4LXS - chains A and K of the 3 polymer chains in the assembly; structure by X-ray diffraction, 3.30 A resolution.

[Chain A]
Name: Protein toll
From: Drosophila melanogaster
UniProt: P08953 (TOLL_DROME); residue numbers follow UniProt; this construct covers 28-802
Sequence (783 residues; numbered 28 to 810; the number before each row is that of its first residue):
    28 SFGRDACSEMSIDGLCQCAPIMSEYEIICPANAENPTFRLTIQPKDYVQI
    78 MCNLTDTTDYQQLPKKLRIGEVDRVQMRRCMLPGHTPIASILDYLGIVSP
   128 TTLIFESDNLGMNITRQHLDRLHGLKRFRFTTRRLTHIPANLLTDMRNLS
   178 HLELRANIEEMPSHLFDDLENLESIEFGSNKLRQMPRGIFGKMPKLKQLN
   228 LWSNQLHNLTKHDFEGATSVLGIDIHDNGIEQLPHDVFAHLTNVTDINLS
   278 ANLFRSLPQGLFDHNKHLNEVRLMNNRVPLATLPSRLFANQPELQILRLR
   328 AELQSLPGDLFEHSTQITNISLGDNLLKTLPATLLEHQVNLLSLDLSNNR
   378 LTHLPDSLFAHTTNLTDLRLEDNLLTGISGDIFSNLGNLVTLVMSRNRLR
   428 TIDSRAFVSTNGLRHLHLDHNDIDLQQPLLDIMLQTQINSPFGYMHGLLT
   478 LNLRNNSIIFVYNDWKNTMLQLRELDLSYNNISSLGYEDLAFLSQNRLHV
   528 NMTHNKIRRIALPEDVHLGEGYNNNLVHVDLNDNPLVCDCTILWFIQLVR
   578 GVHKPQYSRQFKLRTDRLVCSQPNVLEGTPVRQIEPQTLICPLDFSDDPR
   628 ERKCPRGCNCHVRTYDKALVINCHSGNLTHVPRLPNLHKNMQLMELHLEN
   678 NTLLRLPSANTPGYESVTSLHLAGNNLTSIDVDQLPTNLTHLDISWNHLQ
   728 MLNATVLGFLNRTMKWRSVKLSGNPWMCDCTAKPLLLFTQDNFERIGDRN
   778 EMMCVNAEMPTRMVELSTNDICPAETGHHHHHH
Not modelled in the structure: 37-39, 544-552, 622-629, 739-742, 785-786, 801-810
Cystine bridges: Cys34-Cys45, Cys43-Cys56, Cys79-Cys107, Cys565-Cys597, Cys567-Cys618, Cys631-Cys637, Cys635-Cys650, Cys755-Cys781, Cys757-Cys799
Covalently attached groups: N-acetylglucosamine (NAG) linked to Asn80, Asn140, Asn175, Asn235, Asn270, Asn391, Asn482, Asn508, Asn654, Asn703; glycan linked to Asn346, Asn528
Sequence notes: expression tag (803-810)
UniProt features mapped onto this chain:
  - glycosylation (N-linked (GlcNAc...) asparagine): Asn80, Asn140, Asn175, Asn235, Asn270, Asn275, Asn346, Asn391, Asn482, Asn508, Asn528, Asn654, Asn677, Asn703, Asn715, Asn730, Asn738
  - natural variant: Glu98 (E98G: In strain: MelZim6), Gly218 (G218S: In strain: MelZim7), Thr245 (T245S: In strain: MelZim3), Thr390 (T390I: In strain: MelZim3 and MelZim7), Gly414 (G414A: In strain: MelZim3), Val435 (V435L: In strain: MelZim8), Met460 (M460T: In strain: MelZim6), Tyr471 (Y471D: In strain: MelZim1, MelZim4 and 2 more), Ile486 (I486R: In strain: MelZim6), Gly513 (G513R: In strain: MelZim1, MelZim5 and 1 more), Ala538 (A538E: In strain: MelZim1, MelZim5 and 1 more), His544 (H544Y: In strain: MelZim1, MelZim5 and 1 more), 7 further natural variant entries in UniProt
  - mutagenesis: Arg154 (R154A: No change in signaling capacity), Lys208 (K208E: 25% decrease in signaling capacity), Arg432 (R432A: 33% decrease in signaling capacity)
From the paper describing this entry:
  - post-translational modification sites: Asn80, Asn140, Asn175, Asn235, Asn270, Asn346, Asn391, Asn482, Asn508, Asn528, Asn654, Asn703, Asn715
  - mutagenesis - Q464*, Q614*, Q669*, W723*, W753*, C755Y, C781Y, C799Y: increased signaling (citing earlier work)

[Chain K]
Name: Protein spaetzle C-106
From: Drosophila melanogaster
UniProt: P48607 (SPZ_DROME); residues 1-106 here correspond to UniProt positions 221-326 (UniProt number = residue number + 220)
Sequence (114 residues; numbered 1 to 114; the number before each row is that of its first residue):
     1 VGGSDERFLCRSIRKLVYPKKGLRADDTWQLIVNNDEYKQAIQIEECEGA
    51 DQPCDFAANFPQSYNPICKQHYTQQTLASIKSDGELDVVQNSFKIPSCCK
   101 CALKTGLEHHHHHH
Not modelled in the structure: 17-38, 74-93, 108-114
Cystine bridges: Cys10-Cys68, Cys47-Cys99, Cys54-Cys101
Sequence notes: expression tag (107-114)

[How chain A and chain K interact]
Pairs across the interface (40):
  Ile48(A) - Leu16(K)  hydrophobic
  Ile48(A) - Gln43(K)
  Met49(A) - Gln43(K)
  Glu53(A) - Arg14(K)
  Glu53(A) - Lys15(K)
  Glu53(A) - Leu16(K)
  Arg66(A) - Lys15(K)
  Met78(A) - Ile13(K)  hydrophobic
  Arg101(A) - Asp5(K)  salt bridge
  Arg105(A) - Arg11(K)
  Arg105(A) - Ser12(K)  hydrogen bond (side chain-backbone)
  Arg105(A) - Glu48(K)  salt bridge
  Arg106(A) - Glu48(K)
  Thr128(A) - Gly3(K)
  Thr129(A) - Gly3(K)
  Ile131(A) - Asp5(K)
  Glu133(A) - Arg11(K)  salt bridge
  Arg154(A) - Gly3(K)
  Arg154(A) - Asp5(K)  salt bridge
  Arg156(A) - Arg7(K)
  Arg160(A) - Arg11(K)
  Glu180(A) - Arg7(K)  salt bridge
  Arg182(A) - Arg7(K)
  Arg182(A) - Asp55(K)  salt bridge
  Trp229(A) - Phe56(K)  hydrophobic
  Ser230(A) - Ala58(K)
  His253(A) - Ala58(K)
  Asp254(A) - Ala58(K)
  Asn275(A) - Asn59(K)
  Ser277(A) - Asn59(K)
  Ala278(A) - Ala58(K)
  Met301(A) - Asn59(K)
  Asn302(A) - Asn59(K)  hydrogen bond (side chain-backbone)
  Asn302(A) - Phe60(K)
  Asn302(A) - Pro61(K)
  Arg304(A) - Ala58(K)  hydrogen bond (side chain-backbone)
  Arg304(A) - Phe60(K)  hydrogen bond (side chain-backbone)
  Arg304(A) - Pro61(K)
  Arg304(A) - Gln62(K)
  Arg327(A) - Pro61(K)
Also at the interface, not in a pair above, chain A (31 interface residues in all): Ala46, Asp100, Thr158
Also at the interface, not in a pair above, chain K (21 interface residues in all): Val1, Gly2, Tyr64

[Overview]
31 residues of chain A face 21 of chain K across their interface; the contacts include 4 hydrogen bonds and 6
salt bridges. Polar contacts include Arg101(A)-Asp5(K), Arg105(A)-Glu48(K) and Glu133(A)-Arg11(K). The paper
reports that Q464*, Q614* and Q669* of chain A, among others, increase signaling; modification sites Asn80(A),
Asn140(A) and Asn175(A) among others; 8 substitutions were tested in all.
Chain A is Protein toll and chain K is Protein spaetzle C-106, both from Drosophila melanogaster; the
structure, Structure of the Toll - Spatzle complex, a molecular hub in Drosophila development and innate
immunity ..., was determined by X-ray diffraction (same publication as 4LXR).
